8REY - chains M and L of the 36 polymer chains in the assembly; structure by electron microscopy, 2.61 A resolution.

[Chain M (and L)]
Protein: Flagellin-like protein
Organism: Cuniculiplasma divulgatum
Notes: chain L of this document is another copy of the same molecule, construct and numbering; everything in this record applies to it too
UniProtKB: A0A1N5V6R6 (A0A1N5V6R6_9ARCH); residue numbers follow UniProt; this construct covers 12-146
Chain sequence (135 residues; numbered 12 to 146; the number before each row is that of its first residue):
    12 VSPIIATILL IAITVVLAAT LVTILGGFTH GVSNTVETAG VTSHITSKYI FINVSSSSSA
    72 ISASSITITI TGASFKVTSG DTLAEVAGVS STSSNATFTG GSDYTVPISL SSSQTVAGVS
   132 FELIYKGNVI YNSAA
Glycans and other covalent adducts: glycan linked to N64, N106

[Interface between chain M and chain L]
Pairs across the interface - 5 pairs, chain M then chain L:
  V12(M) with S13(L)
  P14(M) with P14(L); L21(L)
  I15(M) with A17(L), hydrophobic
  T18(M) with L21(L)
Other interface residues (no listed pair), chain L (5 interface residues in all): T18

[Summary]
4 residues of chain M face 5 of chain L across their interface.
Both chains are Flagellin-like protein (Cuniculiplasma divulgatum). Entry 8REY (Cuniculiplasma divulgatum
filament) was determined by electron microscopy (same publication as 8RH5).
